PDB entry 6HVV | X-ray diffraction, 2.70 A resolution | chains Z and a of the 28 polymer chains in the assembly

# Chain Z
Molecule: Proteasome subunit beta type-6
Organism: Saccharomyces cerevisiae S288C
Notes: EC 3.4.25.1
UniProt: P23724 (PSB6_YEAST); residues 1-222 here correspond to UniProt positions 20-241 (UniProt number = residue number + 19)
Chain sequence (222 residues; row label = number of the first residue in the row):
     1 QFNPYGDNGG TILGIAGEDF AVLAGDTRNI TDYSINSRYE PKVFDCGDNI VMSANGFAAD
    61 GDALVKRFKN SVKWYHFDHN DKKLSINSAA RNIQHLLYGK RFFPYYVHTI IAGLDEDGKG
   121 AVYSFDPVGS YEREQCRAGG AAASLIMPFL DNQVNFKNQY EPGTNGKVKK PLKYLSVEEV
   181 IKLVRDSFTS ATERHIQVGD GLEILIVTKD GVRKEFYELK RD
Ion coordination: Mg2+: Thr192, Val198
Residues lining bound ligands: GT8 ((2S)-N-[(3S,4R)-1-cyclohexyl-5-methyl-4,5-bis(oxidanyl)hexan-3-yl]-3-(4-methoxyphenyl)-2-[[(2S)-2-(2-morpholin-4-ylethanoylamino)propanoyl]amino]propanamide): Arg101, Asp126, Pro127, Val128

# Chain a
Molecule: Proteasome subunit beta type-7
Organism: Saccharomyces cerevisiae S288C
Notes: EC 3.4.25.1
UniProt: P30657 (PSB7_YEAST); residues -12 to 233 here correspond to UniProt positions 21-266 (UniProt number = residue number + 33)
Chain sequence (246 residues; numbered -12 to 233; the number before each row is that of its first residue; numbers below 1 keep their minus sign (Thr-12 is residue -12)):
   -12 TQIANAGASP MVNTQQPIVT GTSVISMKYD NGVIIAADNL GSYGSLLRFN GVERLIPVGD
    48 NTVVGISGDI SDMQHIERLL KDLVTENAYD NPLADAEEAL EPSYIFEYLA TVMYQRRSKM
   108 NPLWNAIIVA GVQSNGDQFL RYVNLLGVTY SSPTLATGFG AHMANPLLRK VVDRESDIPK
   168 TTVQVAEEAI VNAMRVLYYR DARSSRNFSL AIIDKNTGLT FKKNLQVENM KWDFAKDIKG
   228 YGTQKI
Not modelled in the structure: -12 to 0

# Interface between chain Z and chain a
Contacting residue pairs - 41 pairs, chain Z then chain a:
  Gln1(Z) - Thr1(a)  hydrogen bond
  Phe2(Z) - Thr1(a)
  Phe2(Z) - Arg104(a)
  Phe2(Z) - Met107(a)
  Phe2(Z) - Pro109(a)  hydrophobic
  Phe2(Z) - Trp111(a)  hydrophobic
  Phe2(Z) - Leu133(a)  hydrophobic
  Asn3(Z) - Leu133(a)
  Pro4(Z) - Arg104(a)  hydrogen bond (backbone-side chain)
  Pro4(Z) - Met107(a)  hydrophobic
  Pro4(Z) - Leu133(a)
  Asn8(Z) - Val135(a)
  Asn29(Z) - Tyr137(a)
  Ser34(Z) - His149(a)  hydrogen bond
  Ile35(Z) - Arg156(a)  hydrogen bond (backbone-side chain)
  Asn36(Z) - Tyr137(a)  hydrogen bond
  Asn36(Z) - Ser139(a)
  Asn36(Z) - Arg156(a)
  Ser37(Z) - Ser138(a)  hydrogen bond (side chain-backbone)
  Ser37(Z) - Ser139(a)
  Glu40(Z) - Arg128(a)  salt bridge
  Glu40(Z) - Tyr137(a)
  Glu40(Z) - Ser138(a)  hydrogen bond (side chain-backbone)
  Phe57(Z) - Arg104(a)
  Phe57(Z) - Leu133(a)
  Phe57(Z) - Val135(a)  hydrophobic
  Ala59(Z) - Tyr101(a)
  Ala59(Z) - Leu133(a)
  Ala59(Z) - Gly134(a)
  Ala59(Z) - Val135(a)
  Asp60(Z) - Tyr101(a)  hydrogen bond
  Asp60(Z) - Arg104(a)  salt bridge
  Asp62(Z) - Thr136(a)  hydrogen bond
  Ala63(Z) - Tyr101(a)
  Lys66(Z) - Glu94(a)  salt bridge
  Phe103(Z) - Arg104(a)
  Phe103(Z) - Ser105(a)
  Tyr105(Z) - Tyr101(a)
  Glu218(Z) - Arg161(a)  salt bridge
  Arg221(Z) - Asp160(a)  salt bridge
  Arg221(Z) - Arg161(a)
Interface residues without a listed pair, chain Z (25 interface residues in all): Tyr5, Arg38, Tyr39, Lys100
Interface residues without a listed pair, chain a (23 interface residues in all): Leu132, Leu142, Ala148

# Overview
The interface between chain Z and chain a involves 25 residues on one side and 23 on the other, with 9
hydrogen bonds and 5 salt bridges. Among the polar pairs are Glu40(Z)-Arg128(a), Asp60(Z)-Arg104(a) and
Lys66(Z)-Glu94(a). Bound to chain Z: compound GT8.
Chain Z is Proteasome subunit beta type-6 and chain a is Proteasome subunit beta type-7, both from
Saccharomyces cerevisiae S288C; the structure, Yeast 20S proteasome with human beta2i (1-53) in complex with
39, was determined by X-ray diffraction (same publication as 6HTB, 6HTC, 6HTD, 6HTP, 6HTR, 6HUB and 30 further
entries).
